Entry 3DKL (X-ray diffraction, 1.89 A resolution); this record covers chains A and B.

# Chain A (and B)
Molecule: Nicotinamide phosphoribosyltransferase
Source organism: Homo sapiens
Notes: EC 2.4.2.12; chain B of this document is another copy of the same molecule, construct and numbering; everything in this record applies to it too
UniProtKB: P43490 (NAMPT_HUMAN); residues 1-484 here = UniProt positions 1-484
Sequence (484 residues; numbered 1 to 484; the number before each row is that of its first residue):
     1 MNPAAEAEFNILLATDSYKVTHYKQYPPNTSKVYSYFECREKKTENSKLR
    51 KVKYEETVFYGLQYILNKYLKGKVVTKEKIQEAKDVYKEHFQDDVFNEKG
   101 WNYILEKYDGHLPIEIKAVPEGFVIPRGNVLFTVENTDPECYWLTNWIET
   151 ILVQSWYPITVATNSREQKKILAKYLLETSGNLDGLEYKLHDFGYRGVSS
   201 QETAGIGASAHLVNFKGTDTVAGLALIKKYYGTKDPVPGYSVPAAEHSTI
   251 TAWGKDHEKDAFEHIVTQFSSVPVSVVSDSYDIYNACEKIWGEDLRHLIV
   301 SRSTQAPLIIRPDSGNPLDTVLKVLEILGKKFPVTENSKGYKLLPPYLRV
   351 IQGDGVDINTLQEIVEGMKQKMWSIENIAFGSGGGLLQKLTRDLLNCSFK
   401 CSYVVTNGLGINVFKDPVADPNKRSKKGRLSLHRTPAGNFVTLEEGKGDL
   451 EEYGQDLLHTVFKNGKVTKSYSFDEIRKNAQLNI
Not modelled in the structure: 1-8, 42-53
Metal / ion sites: beryllium trifluoride ion near His247 (its only coordinating residue here); Mg2+: Asp313 (together with 1-O-pyrophosphono-5-O-phosphono-ribose)
Small-molecule neighbours:
  - beryllium trifluoride, molecule 1: Glu246, His247, Arg311, Asp313
  - beryllium trifluoride, molecule 2: Lys400, Lys415, Lys423
  - 1-O-pyrophosphono-5-O-phosphono-ribose (PRP; 1-O-pyrophosphono-5-O-phosphono-alpha-D-ribofuranose), molecule 1: Arg40, Arg392, Asp393, Ser398, Lys400, Lys415, Lys423
  - 1-O-pyrophosphono-5-O-phosphono-ribose (PRP), molecule 2: Phe193, Arg196, Arg311, Asp313, Gly353, Asp354, Ser382, Gly383, Gly384
  - benzamide (UNU): Phe193, Arg196, Asp219, Ala244, Arg311
From the paper describing this entry:
  - Mg2+ coordination: Asp313
  - conformationally variable residues (side-chain flip): Phe193
  - binding site for beryllium trifluoride ion: His247, Lys400, Lys415
  - post-translational modification sites: His247
  - binding site for benzamide: Tyr18, Phe193
  - binding site for 1-O-pyrophosphono-5-O-phosphono-ribose: Gly353 to Val356, Gly383 to Gly385
  - catalytic residues: His247, Asp279 (by similarity / conservation)

# How chain A and chain B interact
Contacting residue pairs (230):
  Phe9(A) - Gln201(B)
  Leu13(A) - Tyr195(B)
  Leu13(A) - Val221(B)
  Ala14(A) - Tyr195(B)
  Ala14(A) - Gln201(B)
  Thr15(A) - Tyr195(B)
  Thr15(A) - Asp219(B)
  Thr15(A) - Val221(B)
  Asp16(A) - Tyr195(B)
  Asp16(A) - Arg196(B)  salt bridge
  Asp16(A) - Asp219(B)
  Ser17(A) - Thr218(B)
  Ser17(A) - Asp219(B)  hydrogen bond (backbone-backbone)
  Ser17(A) - Val221(B)
  Ser17(A) - Ser241(B)
  Tyr18(A) - Arg196(B)  hydrogen bond
  Tyr18(A) - Asp219(B)  hydrogen bond (backbone-side chain)
  Tyr18(A) - Ala244(B)
  Tyr18(A) - Ala245(B)
  Tyr18(A) - Glu246(B)  hydrogen bond
  Lys19(A) - Arg196(B)
  Lys19(A) - Glu246(B)  salt bridge
  Thr21(A) - Pro243(B)
  Thr21(A) - Ala244(B)
  Thr21(A) - Phe269(B)
  His22(A) - Ala244(B)  hydrogen bond (side chain-backbone)
  His22(A) - Glu246(B)  salt bridge
  His22(A) - Thr249(B)
  Lys24(A) - His264(B)  hydrogen bond (backbone-side chain)
  Lys24(A) - Gln268(B)  hydrogen bond (backbone-side chain)
  Lys24(A) - Phe269(B)
  Gln25(A) - Ala244(B)  hydrogen bond (side chain-backbone)
  Gln25(A) - Ala245(B)
  Gln25(A) - Thr249(B)  hydrogen bond
  Gln25(A) - Trp253(B)  hydrogen bond (backbone-side chain)
  Gln25(A) - His264(B)
  Gln25(A) - Ile265(B)
  Gln25(A) - Phe269(B)
  Tyr26(A) - Glu246(B)
  Tyr26(A) - Ser248(B)  hydrogen bond
  Tyr26(A) - Thr249(B)
  Tyr26(A) - Trp253(B)
  Pro27(A) - Ala252(B)
  Pro27(A) - Trp253(B)  hydrophobic
  Pro28(A) - Trp253(B)
  Pro28(A) - His264(B)
  Tyr69(A) - Gln201(B)
  Val86(A) - Leu224(B)  hydrophobic
  Tyr87(A) - Val221(B)
  Glu89(A) - Pro236(B)
  Glu89(A) - Val237(B)
  Glu89(A) - Tyr240(B)
  His90(A) - Thr218(B)  hydrogen bond (side chain-backbone)
  His90(A) - Leu224(B)
  His90(A) - Gly239(B)  hydrogen bond (side chain-backbone)
  His90(A) - Tyr240(B)
  His90(A) - Ser241(B)  hydrogen bond (backbone-backbone)
  Phe91(A) - Ser241(B)
  Phe91(A) - Val242(B)
  Phe91(A) - Pro243(B)
  Gln92(A) - Tyr240(B)
  Asp93(A) - Val272(B)
  Val95(A) - Phe269(B)  hydrophobic
  Asn146(A) - Glu246(B)  hydrogen bond
  Asn146(A) - Ser248(B)  hydrogen bond
  Glu149(A) - Arg196(B)  salt bridge
  Glu149(A) - Glu246(B)
  Thr150(A) - Tyr195(B)
  Thr150(A) - Arg196(B)
  Ile151(A) - Gln201(B)
  Val153(A) - Arg196(B)
  Gln154(A) - Tyr195(B)  hydrogen bond (side chain-backbone)
  Gln154(A) - Arg196(B)
  Gln154(A) - Val198(B)
  Gln154(A) - Ser200(B)
  Gln154(A) - Gln201(B)  hydrogen bond
  Trp156(A) - Arg196(B)  hydrogen bond (side chain-backbone)
  Trp156(A) - Gly197(B)
  Trp156(A) - Val198(B)  hydrogen bond (side chain-backbone)
  Trp156(A) - Ser199(B)
  Trp156(A) - Gln388(B)
  Tyr157(A) - Ser199(B)
  Tyr195(A) - Leu13(B)
  Tyr195(A) - Ala14(B)
  Tyr195(A) - Thr15(B)
  Tyr195(A) - Asp16(B)
  Tyr195(A) - Thr150(B)
  Tyr195(A) - Gln154(B)  hydrogen bond (backbone-side chain)
  Arg196(A) - Asp16(B)  salt bridge
  Arg196(A) - Tyr18(B)  hydrogen bond
  Arg196(A) - Lys19(B)
  Arg196(A) - Glu149(B)  salt bridge
  Arg196(A) - Thr150(B)
  Arg196(A) - Val153(B)
  Arg196(A) - Gln154(B)
  Arg196(A) - Trp156(B)  hydrogen bond (backbone-side chain)
  Arg196(A) - Arg392(B)
  Gly197(A) - Trp156(B)  hydrogen bond (backbone-side chain)
  Gly197(A) - Arg392(B)
  Val198(A) - Gln154(B)
  Val198(A) - Trp156(B)  hydrogen bond (backbone-side chain)
  Ser199(A) - Trp156(B)
  Ser199(A) - Tyr157(B)
  Ser199(A) - Ser199(B)  hydrogen bond
  Ser199(A) - Thr203(B)  hydrogen bond
  Ser199(A) - Ile206(B)
  Ser200(A) - Gln154(B)
  Ser200(A) - Ser200(B)  hydrogen bond
  Ser200(A) - Glu202(B)
  Ser200(A) - Thr203(B)  hydrogen bond
  Ser200(A) - Ile206(B)
  Gln201(A) - Phe9(B)
  Gln201(A) - Ala14(B)
  Gln201(A) - Tyr69(B)
  Gln201(A) - Ile151(B)
  Gln201(A) - Gln154(B)  hydrogen bond
  Gln201(A) - Glu202(B)
  Glu202(A) - Ser200(B)
  Glu202(A) - Gln201(B)  hydrogen bond (side chain-backbone)
  Glu202(A) - Glu202(B)  hydrogen bond (backbone-side chain)
  Thr203(A) - Ser199(B)  hydrogen bond
  Thr203(A) - Ser200(B)  hydrogen bond
  Thr203(A) - Thr203(B)  hydrogen bond
  Ile206(A) - Ser199(B)
  Ile206(A) - Ser200(B)
  Thr218(A) - Ser17(B)
  Thr218(A) - His90(B)  hydrogen bond (backbone-side chain)
  Asp219(A) - Thr15(B)
  Asp219(A) - Asp16(B)
  Asp219(A) - Ser17(B)  hydrogen bond (backbone-backbone)
  Asp219(A) - Tyr18(B)  hydrogen bond (side chain-backbone)
  Val221(A) - Leu13(B)
  Val221(A) - Thr15(B)
  Val221(A) - Ser17(B)
  Val221(A) - Tyr87(B)
  Leu224(A) - Val86(B)  hydrophobic
  Leu224(A) - His90(B)
  Pro236(A) - Glu89(B)
  Val237(A) - Glu89(B)
  Gly239(A) - His90(B)  hydrogen bond (backbone-side chain)
  Tyr240(A) - Glu89(B)
  Tyr240(A) - His90(B)
  Tyr240(A) - Gln92(B)
  Ser241(A) - Ser17(B)
  Ser241(A) - His90(B)  hydrogen bond (backbone-backbone)
  Ser241(A) - Phe91(B)
  Val242(A) - Phe91(B)
  Pro243(A) - Thr21(B)
  Ala244(A) - Tyr18(B)
  Ala244(A) - Thr21(B)
  Ala244(A) - His22(B)  hydrogen bond (backbone-side chain)
  Ala244(A) - Gln25(B)  hydrogen bond (backbone-side chain)
  Ala245(A) - Tyr18(B)
  Ala245(A) - His22(B)
  Ala245(A) - Gln25(B)
  Glu246(A) - Tyr18(B)  hydrogen bond
  Glu246(A) - Lys19(B)  salt bridge
  Glu246(A) - His22(B)  salt bridge
  Glu246(A) - Tyr26(B)
  Glu246(A) - Asn146(B)  hydrogen bond
  Glu246(A) - Glu149(B)
  His247(A) - Lys415(B)  hydrogen bond
  Ser248(A) - Tyr26(B)  hydrogen bond
  Ser248(A) - Asn146(B)  hydrogen bond
  Ser248(A) - Cys401(B)
  Thr249(A) - His22(B)
  Thr249(A) - Gln25(B)  hydrogen bond
  Thr249(A) - Tyr26(B)
  Thr251(A) - Val413(B)
  Thr251(A) - Phe414(B)
  Ala252(A) - Tyr26(B)  hydrophobic
  Ala252(A) - Pro27(B)
  Ala252(A) - Val404(B)
  Ala252(A) - Ile411(B)
  Ala252(A) - Val413(B)  hydrophobic
  Trp253(A) - Gln25(B)  hydrogen bond (side chain-backbone)
  Trp253(A) - Tyr26(B)
  Trp253(A) - Pro27(B)  hydrophobic
  Trp253(A) - Pro28(B)
  Lys255(A) - Phe414(B)
  Lys255(A) - Lys427(B)
  His264(A) - Lys24(B)  hydrogen bond (side chain-backbone)
  His264(A) - Gln25(B)
  His264(A) - Tyr26(B)
  Ile265(A) - Gln25(B)
  Gln268(A) - Lys24(B)
  Phe269(A) - Thr21(B)
  Phe269(A) - Lys24(B)
  Phe269(A) - Gln25(B)
  Val272(A) - Asp93(B)
  Asp279(A) - Pro417(B)
  Ser280(A) - Lys415(B)
  Ser280(A) - Asp416(B)  hydrogen bond (backbone-backbone)
  Ser280(A) - Pro417(B)
  Tyr281(A) - Phe414(B)
  Tyr281(A) - Asp416(B)
  Tyr281(A) - Pro417(B)
  Tyr281(A) - Val418(B)  hydrogen bond (backbone-backbone)
  Asp282(A) - Val418(B)
  Asp313(A) - Lys423(B)  salt bridge
  Ser314(A) - Pro417(B)
  Gly315(A) - Ala419(B)
  Asp354(A) - Lys423(B)  salt bridge
  Gln388(A) - Trp156(B)
  Gln388(A) - Gln388(B)
  Gln388(A) - Leu390(B)  hydrogen bond (side chain-backbone)
  Lys389(A) - Thr391(B)
  Leu390(A) - Gln388(B)  hydrogen bond (backbone-side chain)
  Thr391(A) - Lys389(B)
  Arg392(A) - Arg196(B)
  Arg392(A) - Gly197(B)
  Cys401(A) - Ser248(B)
  Val404(A) - Ala252(B)
  Ile411(A) - Ala252(B)
  Val413(A) - Thr251(B)
  Phe414(A) - Thr251(B)
  Phe414(A) - Tyr281(B)
  Lys415(A) - His247(B)  hydrogen bond
  Lys415(A) - Ser280(B)
  Asp416(A) - Ser280(B)  hydrogen bond (backbone-backbone)
  Asp416(A) - Tyr281(B)
  Pro417(A) - Asp279(B)
  Pro417(A) - Ser280(B)
  Pro417(A) - Tyr281(B)
  Pro417(A) - Ser314(B)
  Val418(A) - Tyr281(B)  hydrogen bond (backbone-backbone)
  Val418(A) - Asp282(B)
  Ala419(A) - Gly315(B)
  Lys423(A) - Asp313(B)  salt bridge
  Lys423(A) - Asp354(B)  salt bridge
Other interface residues (no listed pair), chain A (101 interface residues in all): Glu82, Ala204, Thr220, Ala222, Gly254, Ile283, Tyr284, Arg311, Asp420
Other interface residues (no listed pair), chain B (101 interface residues in all): Val95, Ala204, Ala222, Lys228, Gly254, Lys255, Ile283, Tyr284, Arg311, Asp420

# In short
The chain A/chain B interface involves 101 residues from each chain, with 57 hydrogen bonds and 12 salt
bridges. Polar contacts include Asp16(A)-Arg196(B), Lys19(A)-Glu246(B) and His22(A)-Glu246(B). Ligands of
chain A: beryllium trifluoride, benzamide and 1-O-pyrophosphono-5-O-phosphono-ribose. The paper reports
catalytic residues His247(A) and Asp279(A); a binding site for beryllium trifluoride ion at His247(A),
Lys400(A) and Lys415(A).
Both chains are Nicotinamide phosphoribosyltransferase (Homo sapiens). Entry 3DKL (Crystal structure of
phosphorylated mimic form of human NAMPT complexed with benzamide and phosphoribosyl pyrophosphate) was
determined by X-ray diffraction, deposited together with 3DGR, 3DHD, 3DHF and 3DKJ.
